PDB entry 6WMI | X-ray diffraction, 2.75 A resolution | chains A and E of the 3 polymer chains in the assembly

[Chain A]
Molecule: Zinc finger protein 410
From: Homo sapiens
UniProt: Q86VK4 (ZN410_HUMAN), isoform Q86VK4-5; residues 217-366 here correspond to UniProt positions 234-383 (UniProt number = residue number + 17)
Chain sequence (155 residues; row label = number of the first residue in the row):
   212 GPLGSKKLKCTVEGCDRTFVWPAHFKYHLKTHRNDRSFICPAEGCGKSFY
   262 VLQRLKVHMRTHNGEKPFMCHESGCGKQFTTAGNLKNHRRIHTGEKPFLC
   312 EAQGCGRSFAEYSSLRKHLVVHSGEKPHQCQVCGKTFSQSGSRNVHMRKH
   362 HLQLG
Not modelled in the structure: 212-216, 363-366
Differences from the reference sequence: expression tag (212-216)
Ion coordination: Zn2+ site 1: Cys221, Cys226, His239, His243; Zn2+ site 2: Cys251, Cys256, His269, His273; Zn2+ site 3: Cys281, Cys286, His299, His303; Zn2+ site 4: Cys311, Cys316, His329, His333; Zn2+ site 5: Cys341, Cys344, His357, His361
Curated features (UniProtKB/Swiss-Prot):
  - binding site (Zn(2+)): His282
Reported in the primary citation:
  - binding site for the 17-nt DNA strand (chain E): Trp232, His235, Tyr238, Arg265, Thr292, Asn295, Asn298, Glu322, Ser325, Gln350, Ser353
  - binding site for the 17-nt DNA strand: Gln264, Ser324, Lys328
  - contacts within the chain: Asn298-Arg301 (hydrogen bond)

[Chain E]
Molecule: 17-nt DNA strand
Sequence (17 nucleotides; numbered 1 to 17; the number before each row is that of its first residue):
     1 CACATCCCATAATAATG

[Chain A / chain E interface]
Residue-residue contacts (39):
  Arg228(A) - DT13(E)  salt bridge to the phosphate
  Trp232(A) - DA14(E)  sugar contact
  Trp232(A) - DA15(E)  hydrogen bond to the phosphate
  Trp232(A) - DT16(E)  base contact
  His235(A) - DT13(E)  salt bridge to the phosphate
  Tyr238(A) - DA11(E)  sugar contact
  Tyr238(A) - DA12(E)  hydrogen bond to the phosphate
  Tyr238(A) - DT13(E)  base contact
  Thr242(A) - DA12(E)  phosphate contact
  Arg247(A) - DA11(E)  salt bridge to the phosphate
  Phe260(A) - DA11(E)  phosphate contact
  Tyr261(A) - DA12(E)  phosphate contact
  Arg265(A) - DT10(E)  base contact
  Arg265(A) - DA11(E)  hydrogen bond to the base
  His269(A) - DT10(E)  salt bridge to the phosphate
  Thr272(A) - DA9(E)  phosphate contact
  Lys288(A) - DC7(E)  phosphate contact
  Phe290(A) - DC8(E)  phosphate contact
  Thr291(A) - DA9(E)  phosphate contact
  Thr292(A) - DT10(E)  base contact
  Asn295(A) - DC8(E)  hydrogen bond to the base
  Asn295(A) - DA9(E)  hydrogen bond to the base
  His299(A) - DC7(E)  salt bridge to the phosphate
  Ile302(A) - DC6(E)  phosphate contact
  Arg318(A) - DA4(E)  phosphate contact
  Phe320(A) - DT5(E)  phosphate contact
  Glu322(A) - DC6(E)  base contact
  Glu322(A) - DC7(E)  hydrogen bond to the base
  Ser325(A) - DT5(E)  base contact
  Lys328(A) - DA4(E)  phosphate contact
  Lys328(A) - DT5(E)  hydrogen bond to the base
  His329(A) - DA4(E)  salt bridge to the phosphate
  Val332(A) - DC3(E)  phosphate contact
  Phe348(A) - DA2(E)  phosphate contact
  Ser349(A) - DA2(E)  sugar contact
  Gln350(A) - DC3(E)  base contact
  Gln350(A) - DA4(E)  hydrogen bond to the base
  Ser353(A) - DA2(E)  base contact
  Ser353(A) - DC3(E)  base contact
Interface residues without a listed pair, chain A (38 interface residues in all): Ala234, Gln264, Val268, Lys277, Gln289, Lys307, Ala321, Lys337, Thr347
Interface residues without a listed pair, chain E (16 interface residues in all): DC1

[Summary]
38 residues of chain A face 16 of chain E across their interface, with 8 hydrogen bonds and 6 salt bridges.
Among the polar pairs are Arg265(A)-DA11(E), Asn295(A)-DC8(E) and Asn295(A)-DA9(E). The paper reports a
binding site for the 17-nt DNA strand (chain E) at Trp232(A), His235(A) and Tyr238(A) among others; a binding
site for the 17-nt DNA strand at Gln264(A), Ser324(A) and Lys328(A).
Chain A is Zinc finger protein 410 (Homo sapiens) and chain E is a 17-nt DNA strand; the structure, ZNF410
zinc fingers 1-5 with 17 mer blunt DNA Oligonucleotide, was determined by X-ray diffraction.
